6XPY - chains A and B of the 3 polymer chains in the assembly; structure by X-ray diffraction, 3.60 A resolution.

Chain A:
Name: Hemagglutinin
Organism: Influenza A virus
UniProt: R4L1D1 (R4L1D1_9INFA); residues 37-319 here correspond to UniProt positions 53-335 (UniProt number = residue number + 16)
Sequence (291 residues; row label = number of the first residue in the row):
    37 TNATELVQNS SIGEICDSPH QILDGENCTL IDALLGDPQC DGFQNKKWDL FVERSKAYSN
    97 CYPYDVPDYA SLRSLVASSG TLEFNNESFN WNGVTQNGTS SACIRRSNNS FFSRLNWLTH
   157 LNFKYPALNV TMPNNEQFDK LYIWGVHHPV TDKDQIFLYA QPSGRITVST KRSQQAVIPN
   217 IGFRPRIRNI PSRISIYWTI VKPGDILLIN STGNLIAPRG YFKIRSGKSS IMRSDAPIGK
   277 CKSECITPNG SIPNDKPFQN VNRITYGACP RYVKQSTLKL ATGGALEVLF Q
Not modelled in the structure: 37-40, 312-327
Differences from the reference sequence: expression tag (320-327)
Cystine bridges: Cys-52/Cys-277, Cys-64/Cys-76, Cys-97/Cys-139, Cys-281/Cys-305
Covalently attached groups: N-acetylglucosamine (NAG) linked to Asn-63, Asn-133

Chain B:
Name: Fab heavy chain
Organism: Homo sapiens
Notes: antibody fragment or engineered binder
Sequence (238 residues; row label = number of the first residue in the row):
     1 QVQLQESGPG LVKPSETLSL TCTVSGGSLS IYYWSWVRQS PGKGLEWIGY ISNSGSPTYH
    61 PSLKSRVTIS LDTSKSQFSL KLTSVTAADT ALYFCARGVL EQLAPDFDSY YYGMNVWGQG
   121 TTVTVSGAST KGPSVFPLAP SSKSTSGGTA ALGCLVKDYF PEPVTVSWNS GALTSGVHTF
   181 PAVLQSSGLY SLSSVVTVPS SSLGTQTYIC NVNHKPSNTK VDKRVEPKSC DKHHHHHH
Not modelled in the structure: 229-238
Cystine bridges: Cys-22/Cys-95, Cys-154/Cys-210

How chain A and chain B interact:
Contacting residue pairs - 15 pairs, chain A then chain B:
  Ser-95(A) with Pro-105(B)
  Tyr-100(A) with Gln-102(B); Leu-103(B); Ala-104(B), hydrogen bond (backbone-backbone)
  Asp-101(A) with Gln-102(B)
  Tyr-105(A) with Phe-107(B), hydrophobic
  Ile-217(A) with Ser-28(B)
  Gly-218(A) with Ser-28(B)
  Phe-219(A) with Tyr-32(B), hydrogen bond (backbone-side chain); Val-99(B)
  Arg-220(A) with Glu-101(B)
  Pro-221(A) with Glu-101(B)
  Ile-223(A) with Leu-103(B), hydrophobic
  Arg-229(A) with Glu-101(B), salt bridge
  Arg-269(A) with Phe-107(B)
Interface residues without a listed pair, chain A (15 interface residues in all): Thr-65, Tyr-94, Arg-109
Interface residues without a listed pair, chain B (11 interface residues in all): Ile-31, Asn-115
From the paper, about this interface:
  - epitope / paratope residues, chain A: Arg-229(A)

Summary:
The interface between chain A and chain B involves 15 residues on one side and 11 on the other, with 2
hydrogen bonds and 1 salt bridge. Polar contacts include Arg-229(A)/Glu-101(B), Phe-219(A)/Tyr-32(B) and
Tyr-100(A)/Ala-104(B). Covalently linked N-acetylglucosamine: at Asn-63(A) and Asn-133(A). The paper reports
the epitope/paratope residue Arg-229(A).
Chain A is Hemagglutinin (Influenza A virus) and chain B is Fab heavy chain (Homo sapiens); the structure,
Human antibody S1V2-58 in complex with the influenza hemagglutinin head domain of A/Texas/50/2012(H3N2), was
determined by X-ray diffraction, deposited together with 6XPQ, 6XPX, 6XPZ, 6XQ2 and 6XQ4.
